9K2V - chains d and e of the 30 polymer chains in the assembly; structure by electron microscopy, 3.40 A resolution.

[Chain d (and e)]
Protein: Internal protein
Organism: Anabaena phage A-4L
Notes: chain e of this document is another copy of the same molecule, construct and numbering; everything in this record applies to it too
UniProt: A0A059PY91 (A0A059PY91_9CAUD); residues 1-1058 here = UniProt positions 1-1058
Chain sequence (1058 residues; numbered 1 to 1058; the number before each row is that of its first residue):
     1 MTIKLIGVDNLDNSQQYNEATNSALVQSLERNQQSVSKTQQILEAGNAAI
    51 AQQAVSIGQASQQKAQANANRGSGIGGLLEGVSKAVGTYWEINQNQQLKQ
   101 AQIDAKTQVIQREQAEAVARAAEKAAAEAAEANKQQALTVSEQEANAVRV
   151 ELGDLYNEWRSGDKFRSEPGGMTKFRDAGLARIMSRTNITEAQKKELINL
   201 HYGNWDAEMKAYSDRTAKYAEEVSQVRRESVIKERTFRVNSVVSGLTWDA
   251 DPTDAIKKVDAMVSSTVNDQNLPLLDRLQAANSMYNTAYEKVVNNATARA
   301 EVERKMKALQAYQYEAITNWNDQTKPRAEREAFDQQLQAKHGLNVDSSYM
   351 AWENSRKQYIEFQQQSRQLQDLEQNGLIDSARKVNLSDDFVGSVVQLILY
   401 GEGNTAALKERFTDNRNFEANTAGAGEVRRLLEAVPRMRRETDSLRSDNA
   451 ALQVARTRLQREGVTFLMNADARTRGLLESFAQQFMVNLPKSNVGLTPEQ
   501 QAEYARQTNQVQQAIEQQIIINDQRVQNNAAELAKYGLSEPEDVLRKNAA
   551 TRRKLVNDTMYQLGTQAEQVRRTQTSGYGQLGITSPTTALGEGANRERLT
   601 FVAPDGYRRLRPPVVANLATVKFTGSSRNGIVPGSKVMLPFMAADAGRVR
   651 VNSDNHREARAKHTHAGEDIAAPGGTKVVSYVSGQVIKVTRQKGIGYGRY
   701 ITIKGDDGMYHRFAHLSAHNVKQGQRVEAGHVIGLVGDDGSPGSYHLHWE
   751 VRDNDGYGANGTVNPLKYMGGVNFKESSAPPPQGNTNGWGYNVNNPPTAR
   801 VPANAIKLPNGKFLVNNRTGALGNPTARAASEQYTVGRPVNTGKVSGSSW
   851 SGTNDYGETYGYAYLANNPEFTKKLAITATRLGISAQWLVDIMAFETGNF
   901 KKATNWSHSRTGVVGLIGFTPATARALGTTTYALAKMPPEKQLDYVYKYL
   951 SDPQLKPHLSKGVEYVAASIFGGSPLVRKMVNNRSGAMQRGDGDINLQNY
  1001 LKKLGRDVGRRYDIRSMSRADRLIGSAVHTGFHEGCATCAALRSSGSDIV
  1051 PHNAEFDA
Unresolved in the structure: 1-37, 63-137, 481-495, 590-1058

[Interface between chain d and chain e]
Residue-residue contacts (22; chain d residue first):
  L246(d) - Q40(e)  hydrogen bond (backbone-side chain)
  L246(d) - I42(e)  hydrophobic
  T247(d) - Q40(e)
  T247(d) - Q41(e)
  T247(d) - I42(e)
  W248(d) - Q40(e)
  W248(d) - Q41(e)
  W248(d) - I42(e)
  W248(d) - L43(e)  hydrogen bond (backbone-backbone)
  W248(d) - D177(e)  hydrogen bond
  W248(d) - L180(e)
  W248(d) - A181(e)  hydrophobic
  D249(d) - Q52(e)  hydrogen bond
  A250(d) - I42(e)
  P252(d) - I42(e)  hydrophobic
  E290(d) - Q41(e)
  K291(d) - T39(e)  hydrogen bond
  K291(d) - Q40(e)
  V292(d) - I42(e)  hydrophobic
  N294(d) - Q41(e)
  N294(d) - I42(e)
  N294(d) - E44(e)
Also at the interface, not in a pair above, chain e (11 interface residues in all): A48

[In short]
10 residues of chain d and 11 residues of chain e are in contact, with 5 hydrogen bonds. Polar contacts
include L246(d)-Q40(e), W248(d)-D177(e) and D249(d)-Q52(e).
Both chains are Internal protein (Anabaena phage A-4L). Entry 9K2V (Cyanophage A4 pre-ejectosome) was
determined by electron microscopy together with 9JWB, 9K09 and 9K3A from the same study.
